PDB entry 1FZ5 | X-ray diffraction, 2.40 A resolution | chains A and E of the 6 polymer chains in the assembly

Chain A:
Protein: Methane monooxygenase component A, alpha chain
From: Methylococcus capsulatus
Notes: EC 1.14.13.25
UniProtKB: P22869 (MEMA_METCA); residue numbers follow UniProt; this construct covers 1-527
Chain sequence (527 residues; each row starts with the number of its first residue):
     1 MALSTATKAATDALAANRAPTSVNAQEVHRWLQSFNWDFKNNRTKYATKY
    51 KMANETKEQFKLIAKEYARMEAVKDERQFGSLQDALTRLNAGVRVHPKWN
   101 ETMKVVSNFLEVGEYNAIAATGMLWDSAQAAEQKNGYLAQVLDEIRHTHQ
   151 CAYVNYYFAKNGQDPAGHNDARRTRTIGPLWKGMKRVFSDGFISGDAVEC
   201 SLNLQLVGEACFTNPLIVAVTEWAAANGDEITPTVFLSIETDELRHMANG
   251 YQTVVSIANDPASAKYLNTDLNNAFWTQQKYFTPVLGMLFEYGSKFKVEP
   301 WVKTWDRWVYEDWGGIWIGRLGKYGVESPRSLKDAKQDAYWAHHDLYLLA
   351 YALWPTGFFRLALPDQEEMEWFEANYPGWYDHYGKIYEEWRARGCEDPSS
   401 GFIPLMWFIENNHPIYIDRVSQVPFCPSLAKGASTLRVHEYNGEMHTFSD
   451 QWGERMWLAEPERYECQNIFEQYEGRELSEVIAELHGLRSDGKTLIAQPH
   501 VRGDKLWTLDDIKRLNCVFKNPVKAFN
Unresolved in the structure: 1-16
UniProt features mapped onto this chain:
  - active site: Cys-151
  - binding site (Fe cation): Glu-114, Glu-144, His-147, Glu-209, Glu-243, His-246
Bound ions: Fe2+: Glu-114, Glu-144, His-147; Ca2+ near Asn-527 (its only coordinating residue here)

Chain E:
Protein: Methane monooxygenase component A, gamma chain
From: Methylococcus capsulatus
Notes: EC 1.14.13.25
UniProtKB: P11987 (MEMG_METCA); residues 1-170 here = UniProt positions 1-170
Chain sequence (170 residues; numbered 1 to 170; the number before each row is that of its first residue):
     1 MAKLGIHSNDTRDAWVNKIAQLNTLEKAAEMLKQFRMDHTTPFRNSYELD
    51 NDYLWIEAKLEEKVAVLKARAFNEVDFRHKTAFGEDAKSVLDGTVAKMNA
   101 AKDKWEAEKIHIGFRQAYKPPIMPVNYFLDGERQLGTRLMELRNLNYYDT
   151 PLEELRKQRGVRVVHLQSPH
Unresolved in the structure: 1-2, 169-170

Chain A / chain E interface:
Residue-residue contacts (96):
  Arg-43(A) / Arg-133(E)
  Thr-44(A) / Arg-133(E)  hydrogen bond (backbone-side chain)
  Lys-45(A) / Arg-133(E)
  Ala-47(A) / Glu-132(E)
  Ala-47(A) / Arg-133(E)
  Ala-47(A) / Gly-136(E)
  Ala-47(A) / Thr-137(E)
  Ala-47(A) / Met-140(E)  hydrophobic
  Thr-48(A) / Thr-137(E)  hydrogen bond (backbone-side chain)
  Thr-48(A) / Met-140(E)
  Lys-49(A) / Met-140(E)
  Lys-49(A) / Glu-141(E)
  Lys-49(A) / Asn-144(E)
  Asp-196(A) / Met-140(E)
  Lys-265(A) / Asn-144(E)
  Tyr-266(A) / Glu-141(E)  hydrogen bond (side chain-backbone)
  Tyr-266(A) / Asn-144(E)
  Tyr-266(A) / Leu-145(E)
  Thr-269(A) / Asn-144(E)
  Thr-269(A) / Tyr-147(E)
  Thr-269(A) / Tyr-148(E)
  Asp-270(A) / Asn-144(E)
  Asn-272(A) / Tyr-148(E)  hydrogen bond
  Asn-273(A) / Tyr-147(E)
  Asn-273(A) / Tyr-148(E)  hydrogen bond
  Arg-330(A) / Tyr-148(E)
  Ser-434(A) / Gln-167(E)
  Thr-435(A) / Gln-167(E)  hydrogen bond (side chain-backbone)
  Leu-436(A) / His-165(E)
  Leu-436(A) / Leu-166(E)
  Leu-436(A) / Gln-167(E)  hydrogen bond (backbone-backbone)
  Arg-437(A) / Leu-152(E)
  Arg-437(A) / Arg-156(E)
  Arg-437(A) / His-165(E)
  Arg-437(A) / Leu-166(E)
  Val-438(A) / Val-163(E)
  Val-438(A) / Val-164(E)  hydrogen bond (backbone-backbone)
  Val-438(A) / His-165(E)  hydrogen bond (backbone-backbone)
  His-439(A) / Arg-156(E)
  His-439(A) / Val-161(E)
  His-439(A) / Arg-162(E)
  His-439(A) / Val-163(E)
  His-439(A) / Val-164(E)
  Glu-440(A) / Val-161(E)
  Glu-440(A) / Arg-162(E)  salt bridge
  Tyr-441(A) / Pro-42(E)
  Tyr-441(A) / Phe-43(E)
  Tyr-441(A) / Arg-159(E)
  Asn-442(A) / Pro-42(E)
  Asn-442(A) / Phe-43(E)
  Asn-442(A) / Arg-44(E)
  Asn-442(A) / Tyr-47(E)
  Glu-444(A) / Tyr-47(E)
  Gln-451(A) / Leu-152(E)
  Trp-452(A) / Tyr-148(E)  hydrophobic
  Glu-454(A) / Leu-152(E)
  Glu-454(A) / Arg-156(E)  salt bridge
  Arg-455(A) / Tyr-147(E)  hydrogen bond (side chain-backbone)
  Arg-455(A) / Tyr-148(E)
  Arg-455(A) / Thr-150(E)  hydrogen bond (side chain-backbone)
  Arg-455(A) / Leu-152(E)
  Arg-455(A) / Leu-155(E)
  Met-456(A) / Tyr-147(E)
  Leu-458(A) / Leu-155(E)  hydrophobic
  Leu-458(A) / Arg-156(E)
  Leu-458(A) / Arg-159(E)  hydrogen bond (backbone-side chain)
  Leu-458(A) / Val-161(E)  hydrophobic
  Ala-459(A) / Arg-143(E)  hydrogen bond (backbone-side chain)
  Ala-459(A) / Tyr-147(E)  hydrophobic
  Ala-459(A) / Arg-159(E)  hydrogen bond (backbone-side chain)
  Glu-460(A) / Arg-143(E)
  Glu-460(A) / Tyr-147(E)  hydrogen bond
  Pro-461(A) / Pro-42(E)
  Pro-461(A) / Arg-159(E)
  Glu-462(A) / Pro-42(E)
  Glu-462(A) / Ile-112(E)
  Glu-462(A) / Arg-143(E)  salt bridge
  Glu-465(A) / Thr-41(E)
  Glu-465(A) / Pro-42(E)
  Glu-465(A) / Arg-44(E)  salt bridge
  Gln-467(A) / Asp-50(E)  hydrogen bond (side chain-backbone)
  Gln-467(A) / Leu-54(E)
  Glu-471(A) / Asn-51(E)  hydrogen bond (backbone-side chain)
  Gln-472(A) / Ile-6(E)
  Gln-472(A) / Asn-51(E)
  Tyr-473(A) / Ile-6(E)  hydrophobic
  Arg-476(A) / Leu-4(E)  hydrogen bond (side chain-backbone)
  Arg-476(A) / Gly-5(E)
  Arg-476(A) / Ile-6(E)
  Glu-484(A) / Gly-5(E)
  Glu-484(A) / Ile-6(E)  hydrogen bond (side chain-backbone)
  Glu-484(A) / His-7(E)  hydrogen bond (side chain-backbone)
  Leu-485(A) / Ile-6(E)  hydrophobic
  Leu-485(A) / His-7(E)
  Phe-526(A) / His-165(E)
  Asn-527(A) / Arg-162(E)  hydrogen bond (backbone-side chain)
Interface residues without a listed pair, chain A (49 interface residues in all): Tyr-46, Pro-427, Gly-443, Trp-457, Val-481
Interface residues without a listed pair, chain E (44 interface residues in all): Ser-8, Tyr-53, Glu-108, Leu-129, Leu-139, Pro-151, Gly-160, Ser-168

In short:
The interface between chain A and chain E involves 49 residues on one side and 44 on the other, with 21
hydrogen bonds and 4 salt bridges. Among the polar pairs are Glu-440(A)/Arg-162(E), Glu-454(A)/Arg-156(E) and
Glu-462(A)/Arg-143(E).
Here chain A is Methane monooxygenase component A, alpha chain and chain E is Methane monooxygenase component
A, gamma chain, both from Methylococcus capsulatus. Entry 1FZ5 (Methane monooxygenase hydroxylase, form II
crystallized anaerobically from reduced enzyme) was determined by X-ray diffraction together with 1FYZ, 1FZ0,
1FZ1, 1FZ2, 1FZ3 and 1FZ4 from the same study.
